6HW7 - chains H and Z of the 28 polymer chains in the assembly; structure by X-ray diffraction, 2.70 A resolution.

Chain H:
Name: Proteasome subunit beta type-2
Organism: Saccharomyces cerevisiae S288C
Notes: EC 3.4.25.1
UniProt: P25043 (PSB2_YEAST); residues 1-232 here correspond to UniProt positions 30-261 (UniProt number = residue number + 29)
Amino-acid sequence (232 residues; each row starts with the number of its first residue):
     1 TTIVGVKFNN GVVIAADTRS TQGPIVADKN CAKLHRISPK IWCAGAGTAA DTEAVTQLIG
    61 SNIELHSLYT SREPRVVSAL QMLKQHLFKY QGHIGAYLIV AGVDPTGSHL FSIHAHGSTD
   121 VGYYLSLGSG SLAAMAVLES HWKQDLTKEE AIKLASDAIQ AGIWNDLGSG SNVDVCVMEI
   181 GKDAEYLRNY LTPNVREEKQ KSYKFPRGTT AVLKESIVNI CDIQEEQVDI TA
Disordered / not traced: 223-232
Covalently attached groups: compound GTW linked to Thr1
Ligand contacts: GTW (N-[(2S)-1-[[(2S)-1-[[(2S)-1-[4-(aminomethyl)phenyl]-4-methylsulfonyl-butan-2-yl]amino]-3-cyclohexyl-1-oxidanylidene-propan-2-yl]amino]-4-methyl-1-oxidanylidene-pentan-2-yl]-2-methyl-1,3-thiazole-5-carboxamide): Arg19, Ser20, Thr21, Gln22, Ala27, Cys31, Ala32, Lys33, His35, Gly45, Ala46, Gly47, Thr48, Ala49, Thr52, Glu53, Gly128, Ser129
Swiss-Prot annotation at these positions:
  - active site: Thr1 (Nucleophile)

Chain Z:
Name: Proteasome subunit beta type-6
Organism: Saccharomyces cerevisiae S288C
Notes: EC 3.4.25.1
UniProt: P23724 (PSB6_YEAST); residues 1-222 here correspond to UniProt positions 20-241 (UniProt number = residue number + 19)
Amino-acid sequence (222 residues; row label = number of the first residue in the row):
     1 QFNPYGDNGG TILGIAGEDF AVLAGDTRNI TDYSINSRYE PKVFDCGDNI VMSANGFAAD
    61 GDALVKRFKN SVKWYHFDHN DKKLSINSAA RNIQHLLYGK RFFPYYVHTI IAGLDEDGKG
   121 AVYSFDPVGS YEREQCRAGG AAASLIMPFL DNQVNFKNQY EPGTNGKVKK PLKYLSVEEV
   181 IKLVRDSFTS ATERHIQVGD GLEILIVTKD GVRKEFYELK RD
Ion coordination: Mg2+: Thr192, His195, Val198
Ligand contacts: GTW (N-[(2S)-1-[[(2S)-1-[[(2S)-1-[4-(aminomethyl)phenyl]-4-methylsulfonyl-butan-2-yl]amino]-3-cyclohexyl-1-oxidanylidene-propan-2-yl]amino]-4-methyl-1-oxidanylidene-pentan-2-yl]-2-methyl-1,3-thiazole-5-carboxamide): Asp126, Pro127, Val128, Ser130

Interface between chain H and chain Z:
Pairs across the interface (54; chain H residue first):
  Arg19(H) - Ile196(Z)
  Arg19(H) - Asp222(Z)  salt bridge
  Pro24(H) - Arg194(Z)
  Pro24(H) - His195(Z)
  Pro24(H) - Ile196(Z)  hydrogen bond (backbone-backbone)
  Ile25(H) - Arg194(Z)
  Ile25(H) - His195(Z)
  Val26(H) - Glu193(Z)
  Val26(H) - Arg194(Z)  hydrogen bond (backbone-side chain)
  Val26(H) - Ile196(Z)  hydrophobic
  Ala27(H) - Arg194(Z)  hydrogen bond (backbone-side chain)
  Lys29(H) - Glu193(Z)  salt bridge
  Lys29(H) - Arg194(Z)
  Ile163(H) - Asp222(Z)
  Trp164(H) - Ile35(Z)
  Trp164(H) - Arg38(Z)  hydrogen bond (backbone-side chain)
  Trp164(H) - Arg221(Z)
  Trp164(H) - Asp222(Z)
  Asn165(H) - Tyr33(Z)
  Asn165(H) - Arg38(Z)
  Asp166(H) - Tyr33(Z)
  Asp166(H) - Asp222(Z)
  Leu167(H) - Ile30(Z)  hydrophobic
  Leu167(H) - Asp32(Z)
  Leu167(H) - Tyr33(Z)  hydrogen bond (backbone-backbone)
  Leu167(H) - Ile35(Z)  hydrophobic
  Leu167(H) - Ile196(Z)
  Gly168(H) - Tyr33(Z)
  Ser169(H) - Asp222(Z)
  Gly170(H) - Asp222(Z)
  Ser171(H) - Asp222(Z)  hydrogen bond (backbone-side chain)
  Asn194(H) - Lys220(Z)  hydrogen bond (backbone-side chain)
  Asn194(H) - Asp222(Z)
  Arg196(H) - Thr189(Z)  hydrogen bond
  Arg196(H) - Ser190(Z)  hydrogen bond
  Arg196(H) - Glu193(Z)
  Glu197(H) - Arg185(Z)  salt bridge
  Lys199(H) - Asp186(Z)
  Gln200(H) - Arg185(Z)
  Gln200(H) - Asp186(Z)  hydrogen bond (backbone-side chain)
  Lys201(H) - Glu179(Z)
  Lys201(H) - Asp186(Z)
  Tyr203(H) - Phe149(Z)
  Tyr203(H) - Gln153(Z)
  Tyr203(H) - Leu183(Z)
  Tyr203(H) - Asp186(Z)  hydrogen bond
  Phe205(H) - Asn152(Z)
  Phe205(H) - Gln159(Z)
  Pro206(H) - Pro162(Z)  hydrophobic
  Arg207(H) - Pro162(Z)
  Gly208(H) - Pro162(Z)
  Thr209(H) - Gln159(Z)
  Thr209(H) - Tyr160(Z)  hydrogen bond (backbone-backbone)
  Ala211(H) - Gly166(Z)
Also at the interface, not in a pair above, chain H (33 interface residues in all): Thr21, Gly23, Asp28, Ser129, Val195
Also at the interface, not in a pair above, chain Z (30 interface residues in all): Arg28, Ser34, Leu145, Asn158, Lys182

In short:
Chain H and chain Z form an interface of 33 and 30 residues respectively, with 12 hydrogen bonds and 3 salt
bridges. Polar contacts include Arg19(H)-Asp222(Z), Lys29(H)-Glu193(Z) and Glu197(H)-Arg185(Z). Chain Z binds
compound GTW. Covalently linked compound GTW: at Thr1(H).
Chain H is Proteasome subunit beta type-2 and chain Z is Proteasome subunit beta type-6, both from
Saccharomyces cerevisiae S288C; the structure, Yeast 20S proteasome in complex with 29, was determined by
X-ray diffraction (same publication as 6HTB, 6HTC, 6HTD, 6HTP, 6HTR, 6HUB and 30 further entries).
